Entry 7SP7 (electron microscopy, 3.10 A resolution); this record covers chains A and C of the 3 polymer chains in the assembly.

# Chain A
Protein: Hyaluronan synthase
Source organism: Paramecium bursaria Chlorella virus CZ-2
UniProtKB: M1H2Q1 (M1H2Q1_9PHYC); residues 2-561 here = UniProt positions 2-561
Chain sequence (570 residues; each row starts with the number of its first residue; numbering starts at 0):
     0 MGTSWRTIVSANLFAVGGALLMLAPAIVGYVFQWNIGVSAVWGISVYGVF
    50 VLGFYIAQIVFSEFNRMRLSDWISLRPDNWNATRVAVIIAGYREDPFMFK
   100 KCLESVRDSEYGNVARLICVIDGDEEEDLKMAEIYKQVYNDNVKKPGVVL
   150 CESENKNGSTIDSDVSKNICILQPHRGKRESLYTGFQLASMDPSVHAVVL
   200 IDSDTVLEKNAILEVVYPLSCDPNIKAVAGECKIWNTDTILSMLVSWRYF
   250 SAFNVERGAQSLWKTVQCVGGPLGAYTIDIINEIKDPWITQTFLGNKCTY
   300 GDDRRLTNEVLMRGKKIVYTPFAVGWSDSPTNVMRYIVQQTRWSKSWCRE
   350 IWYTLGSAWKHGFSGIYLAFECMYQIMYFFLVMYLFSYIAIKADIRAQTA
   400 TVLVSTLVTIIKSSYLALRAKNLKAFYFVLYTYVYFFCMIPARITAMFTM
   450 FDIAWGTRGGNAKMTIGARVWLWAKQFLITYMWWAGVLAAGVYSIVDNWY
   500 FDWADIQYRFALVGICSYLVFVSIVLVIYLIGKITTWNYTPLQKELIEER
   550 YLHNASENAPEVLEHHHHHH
Not modelled in the structure: 0-37, 451-468, 553-569
Sequence notes: initiating methionine (0); expression tag (1, 562-569)
Small-molecule neighbours:
  - 1,2-Distearoyl-sn-glycerophosphoethanolamine (3PE): Ile388, Ile394, Gln397, Gly490, Ser493, Ile494, Asn497, Trp498, Tyr499, Phe500, Trp502, Tyr507
  - UDP (uridine-5'-diphosphate): Ala89, Gly90, Tyr91, Asp121, His174, Gly176, Lys177, Asp201, Ser202, Asp203, Gln338, Arg341, Trp342
From the paper describing this entry:
  - catalytic residues: Asp302 (proposed by the authors, not directly observed)
  - binding site for UDP: Asp121
  - mutagenesis - E93A, D201A, R247A, R247K, R256K, C297A, D302N, D327A, W346L: abolished catalytic activity
  - Mn2+ coordination: Asp203, Asp327
  - conformationally variable residues (loop rearrangement): Cys267 to Pro271
  - mutagenesis - D94A (about 20%), Y248A (roughly 20%): decreased catalytic activity

# Chain C
Protein: Nanobody 881
Source organism: Lama glama
Notes: antibody fragment or engineered binder
Chain sequence (137 residues; numbered 1 to 136 plus 4 insertion-coded residues; 3 numbers in that range are skipped by the numbering (no residue carries them; nothing is unmodelled there); the number before each row is that of its first residue; a row labelled like 60A-60D holds insertion residues (60A, then the next letters in order)):
     1 QVQLVESGGGLVQAGGSLRLACAASGRIFSSDTLAWFRRAPGKEREFVAA
    51 SRWSGGGTDY
60A-60D ADSV
    64 KGRFTFSRDNTRNTMCLEMNSLKPEDTAVYYCALRTARDSYYYTRNPTGY
   114 DYWGQGTQVTVSSHHHHHHEPEA
Not modelled in the structure: 60A-60D, 122-136
Cystine bridges: Cys22-Cys95

# Chain A / chain C interface
Contacting residue pairs - 28 pairs, chain A then chain C:
  Arg83(A) with Tyr105(C), hydrogen bond
  Glu103(A) with Arg27(C), salt bridge; Phe29(C)
  Arg106(A) with Phe29(C); Ser31(C); Asp32(C), salt bridge; Arg101(C)
  Asp107(A) with Arg27(C), salt bridge; Phe29(C); Ser30(C), hydrogen bond (backbone-side chain)
  Ser108(A) with Ser30(C)
  Glu109(A) with Ser30(C); Ser54(C), hydrogen bond (backbone-side chain)
  Val113(A) with Tyr104(C)
  Lys135(A) with Arg101(C), hydrogen bond (backbone-side chain)
  Gln136(A) with Arg101(C)
  Val137(A) with Arg101(C)
  Tyr138(A) with Arg101(C), hydrogen bond (backbone-side chain); Tyr104(C), hydrogen bond
  Asn139(A) with Arg101(C), hydrogen bond (backbone-backbone); Asp102(C), hydrogen bond (side chain-backbone)
  Ser165(A) with Ser103(C); Tyr105(C)
  Lys166(A) with Asp102(C), salt bridge
  Asn167(A) with Ala100(C); Arg101(C), hydrogen bond (side chain-backbone); Asp102(C); Tyr104(C)
Interface residues without a listed pair, chain A (20 interface residues in all): Gly111, Ala114, Arg115, Leu116, Lys208
Interface residues without a listed pair, chain C (14 interface residues in all): Arg52, Thr99

# Summary
20 residues of chain A face 14 of chain C across their interface; the contacts include 9 hydrogen bonds and 4
salt bridges. Polar contacts include Glu103(A)-Arg27(C), Arg106(A)-Asp32(C) and Asp107(A)-Arg27(C). The paper
reports the catalytic residue Asp302(A); E93A, D201A and R247A of chain A, among others, abolish catalytic
activity; 11 substitutions were tested in all.
Chain A is Hyaluronan synthase (Paramecium bursaria Chlorella virus CZ-2) and chain C is Nanobody 881 (Lama
glama); the structure, Chlorella virus hyaluronan synthase inhibited by UDP, was determined by electron
microscopy (same publication as 7SP6, 7SP8, 7SP9 and 7SPA).
